8JLD - chains E and J of the 10 polymer chains in the assembly; structure by electron microscopy, 2.48 A resolution.

== Chain E ==
Name: Histone H3.2
Organism: Homo sapiens
UniProtKB: Q71DI3 (H32_HUMAN); residues 1-135 here correspond to UniProt positions 2-136 (UniProt number = residue number + 1)
Chain sequence (135 residues; row label = number of the first residue in the row):
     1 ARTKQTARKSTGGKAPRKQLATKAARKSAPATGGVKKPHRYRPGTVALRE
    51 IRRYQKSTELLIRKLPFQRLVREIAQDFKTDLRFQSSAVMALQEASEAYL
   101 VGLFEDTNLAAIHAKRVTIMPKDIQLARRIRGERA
Unresolved in the structure: 1-38, 134-135
Differences from the reference sequence: engineered mutation Ala110 (Cys111 in Q71DI3)
Modified positions: Lys4, Lys9, Lys14, Lys18, Lys23, Lys27 (N(6)-acetyllysine; ALY)
What the authors report for this chain:
  - post-translational modification sites: Lys4, Lys9, Lys14, Lys18, Lys23, Lys27

== Chain J ==
Molecule: 145-nt DNA strand
Organism: synthetic construct
Sequence (145 nucleotides; numbered -72 to 72; the number before each row is that of its first residue; numbers below 1 keep their minus sign (DA-72 is residue -72)):
   -72 ATCGATGTATATATCTGACACGTGCCTGGAGACTAGGGAGTAATCCCCTT
   -22 GGCGGTTAAAACGCGGGGGACAGCGCGTACGTGCGTTTAAGCGGTGCTAG
    28 AGCTGTCTACGACCAATTGAGCGGCCTCGGCACCGGGATTCTGAT

== Interface between chain E and chain J ==
Contacting residue pairs (23):
  Arg40(E) - DG-8(J)  base contact
  Arg40(E) - DG70(J)  sugar contact
  Tyr41(E) - DT69(J)  phosphate contact
  Tyr41(E) - DG70(J)  phosphate contact
  Arg42(E) - DG-5(J)  phosphate contact
  Arg42(E) - DG70(J)  hydrogen bond to the phosphate
  Arg42(E) - DA71(J)  salt bridge to the phosphate
  Thr45(E) - DG70(J)  hydrogen bond to the phosphate
  Arg63(E) - DA-14(J)  hydrogen bond to the phosphate
  Arg63(E) - DA-13(J)  salt bridge to the phosphate
  Arg72(E) - DT-23(J)  salt bridge to the phosphate
  Arg83(E) - DT-24(J)  phosphate contact
  Arg83(E) - DT-23(J)  hydrogen bond to the sugar
  Phe84(E) - DT-24(J)  sugar contact
  Phe84(E) - DT-23(J)  hydrogen bond to the phosphate
  Gln85(E) - DT-24(J)  phosphate contact
  Ser86(E) - DT-24(J)  hydrogen bond to the phosphate
  Arg116(E) - DA-3(J)  phosphate contact
  Arg116(E) - DC-2(J)  phosphate contact
  Val117(E) - DA-3(J)  hydrogen bond to the phosphate
  Thr118(E) - DA-3(J)  hydrogen bond to the phosphate
  Met120(E) - DA-3(J)  sugar contact
  Met120(E) - DC-2(J)  phosphate contact
Interface residues without a listed pair, chain E (18 interface residues in all): His39, Pro43, Leu82, Lys115
Interface residues without a listed pair, chain J (12 interface residues in all): DG-4

== Overview ==
Chain E and chain J form an interface of 18 and 12 residues respectively; the contacts include 8 hydrogen
bonds and 3 salt bridges. Among the polar pairs are Arg83(E)-DT-23(J), Arg42(E)-DG70(J) and Thr45(E)-DG70(J).
From the paper: modification sites Lys4(E), Lys9(E) and Lys14(E) among others.
Here chain E is Histone H3.2 (Homo sapiens) and chain J is a 145-nt DNA strand (synthetic construct). Entry
8JLD (Cryo-EM structure of the 145 bp human nucleosome containing acetylated H3 tail) was determined by
electron microscopy together with 8JL9, 8JLA and 8JLB from the same study.
